Entry 2MHA (X-ray diffraction, 2.50 A resolution); this record covers chains A and E of the 3 polymer chains in the assembly.

Chain A:
Protein: Class I histocompatibility antigen (H-2KB) (alpha chain)
Source organism: Mus musculus
Reference sequence: P01901 (HA1B_MOUSE); residues 1-270 here correspond to UniProt positions 22-291 (UniProt number = residue number + 21)
Chain sequence (270 residues; each row starts with the number of its first residue):
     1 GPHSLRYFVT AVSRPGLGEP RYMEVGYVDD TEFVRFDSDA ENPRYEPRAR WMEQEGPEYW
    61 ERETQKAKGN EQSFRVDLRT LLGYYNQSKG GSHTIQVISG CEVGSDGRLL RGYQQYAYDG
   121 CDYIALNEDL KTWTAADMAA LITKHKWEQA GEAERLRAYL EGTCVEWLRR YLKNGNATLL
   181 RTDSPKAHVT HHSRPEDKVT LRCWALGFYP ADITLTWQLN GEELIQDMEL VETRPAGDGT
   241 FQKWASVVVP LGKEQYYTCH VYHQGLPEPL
Disulfides: C203-C259
UniProt features mapped onto this chain:
  - glycosylation (N-linked (GlcNAc...) asparagine): N86, N176

Chain E:
Protein: Viral octapeptide arg-gly-tyr-val-tyr-gln-gly-leu
Source organism: Vesicular stomatitis virus
Reference sequence: P11212 (NCAP_VSVIG); residues 1-8 here correspond to UniProt positions 52-59 (UniProt number = residue number + 51)
Chain sequence (8 residues; each row starts with the number of its first residue):
     1 RGYVYQGL

How chain A and chain E interact:
Residue-residue contacts (32):
  Y7(A) with R1(E), hydrogen bond (side chain-backbone)
  V9(A) with Y5(E)
  E63(A) with R1(E); G2(E), hydrogen bond (side chain-backbone)
  K66(A) with R1(E); G2(E), hydrogen bond (side chain-backbone); V4(E)
  N70(A) with Y3(E), hydrogen bond (side chain-backbone); V4(E); Y5(E), hydrogen bond (side chain-backbone)
  S73(A) with Y5(E)
  D77(A) with G7(E); L8(E)
  T80(A) with L8(E)
  L81(A) with L8(E), hydrophobic
  Y84(A) with L8(E), hydrogen bond (side chain-backbone)
  V97(A) with Y5(E), hydrophobic
  Q114(A) with Y3(E)
  Y116(A) with Y5(E); L8(E), hydrophobic
  Y123(A) with L8(E), hydrophobic
  T143(A) with L8(E)
  K146(A) with L8(E)
  W147(A) with Q6(E), hydrogen bond (side chain-backbone); G7(E)
  E152(A) with Q6(E); G7(E)
  L156(A) with Y3(E)
  Y159(A) with R1(E), hydrogen bond (side chain-backbone); G2(E)
  W167(A) with R1(E)
  Y171(A) with R1(E), hydrogen bond (side chain-backbone)
Other interface residues (no listed pair), chain A (27 interface residues in all): L5, E58, Y59, S99, T163

Overview:
27 residues of chain A and 8 residues of chain E are in contact, with 9 hydrogen bonds. Among the polar pairs
are Y7(A)-R1(E), E63(A)-G2(E) and K66(A)-G2(E).
Here chain A is Class I histocompatibility antigen (H-2KB) (alpha chain) (Mus musculus) and chain E is Viral
octapeptide arg-gly-tyr-val-tyr-gln-gly-leu (Vesicular stomatitis virus). Entry 2MHA (Crystal structure of the
major histocompatibility complex class I H-2KB molecule containing a single viral peptide ...) was determined
by X-ray diffraction.
